6QYG - chain A; structure by X-ray diffraction, 1.60 A resolution.

== Chain A ==
Protein: Possible 4'-phosphopantetheinyl transferase
Organism: Mycobacterium abscessus (strain ATCC 19977 / DSM 44196 / CIP 104536 / JCM 13569 / NCTC 13031 / TMC 1543)
Reference sequence: B1MD73 (B1MD73_MYCA9); residues 1-219 here = UniProt positions 1-219
Sequence (232 residues; each row starts with the number of its first residue):
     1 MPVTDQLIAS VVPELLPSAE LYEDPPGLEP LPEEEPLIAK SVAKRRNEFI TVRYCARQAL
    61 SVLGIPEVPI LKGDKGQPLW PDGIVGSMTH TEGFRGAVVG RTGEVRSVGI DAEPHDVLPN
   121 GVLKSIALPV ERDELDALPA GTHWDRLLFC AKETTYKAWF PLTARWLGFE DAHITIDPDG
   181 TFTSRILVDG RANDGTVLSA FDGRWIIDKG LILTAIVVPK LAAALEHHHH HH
Unresolved in the structure: 1-4, 224-232
Construct notes: expression tag (220-232)
Metal / ion sites: Mg2+ site 1: His90 (together with coenzyme A); Mg2+ site 2: Asp111, Glu153 (together with coenzyme A)
Small-molecule neighbours: coenzyme A (COA): Arg45, Phe49, Val52, Arg53, Lys72, Lys75, Gly76, Gln77, Pro78, Met88, Thr89, His90, Asp111, Glu153, Tyr156, Lys157, Phe160, Pro161

== Summary ==
Ligands of chain A: coenzyme A. The Mg2+ site 2 is built by Asp111 and Glu153.
Chain A is Possible 4'-phosphopantetheinyl transferase (Mycobacterium abscessus (strain ATCC 19977 / DSM 44196
/ CIP 104536 / JCM 13569 / NCTC 13031 / TMC 1543)); the structure, 4'-phosphopantetheinyl transferase PptAb
from Mycobacterium abscessus at pH 8.5 with Mg2+ and CoA, was determined by X-ray diffraction together with
6RCX, 6QWU, 6QXQ, 6QXR and 6QYF from the same study.
